Entry 3E94 (X-ray diffraction, 1.90 A resolution); this record covers chains A and B.

[Chain A]
Molecule: Retinoic acid receptor RXR-alpha
Organism: Homo sapiens
Notes: fragment: ligand binding domain
UniProt: P19793 (RXRA_HUMAN); residue numbers follow UniProt; this construct covers 223-462
Sequence (244 residues; each row starts with the number of its first residue):
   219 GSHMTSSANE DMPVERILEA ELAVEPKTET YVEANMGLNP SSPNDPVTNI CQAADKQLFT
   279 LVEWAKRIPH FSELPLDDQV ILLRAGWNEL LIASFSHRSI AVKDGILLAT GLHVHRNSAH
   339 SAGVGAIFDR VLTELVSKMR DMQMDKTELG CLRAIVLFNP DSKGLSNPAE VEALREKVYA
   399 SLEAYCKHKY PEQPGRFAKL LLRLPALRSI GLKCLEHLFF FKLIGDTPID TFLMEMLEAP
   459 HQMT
Not modelled in the structure: 219-228, 244-262, 459-462
Construct notes: expression tag (219-222)
Ion coordination: tributylstannanyl Sn near C432 (its only coordinating residue here)
Ligand contacts: tributylstannanyl (TBY): V265, I268, C269, A272, W305, N306, L309, I310, F313, I324, V342, I345, F346, V349, C432, H435, L436, F439
Reported in the primary citation:
  - binding site for tributylstannanyl: C432, L436
  - conformationally variable residues (side-chain flip): C432

[Chain B]
Molecule: Nuclear receptor coactivator 2 peptide
Notes: fragment: Nuclear Receptor box 2
UniProt: Q15596 (NCOA2_HUMAN); residues 686-698 here = UniProt positions 686-698
Sequence (13 residues; numbered 686 to 698; the number before each row is that of its first residue):
   686 KHKILHRLLQ DSS
Not modelled in the structure: 686, 697-698

[Chain A / chain B interface]
Contacting residue pairs (27; chain A residue first):
  F277(A) with L693(B), hydrophobic
  V280(A) with L690(B), hydrophobic; L693(B), hydrophobic; L694(B), hydrophobic
  K284(A) with L693(B), hydrogen bond (side chain-backbone); L694(B); D696(B)
  F289(A) with L694(B), hydrophobic
  L294(A) with L694(B), hydrophobic
  Q297(A) with L694(B)
  V298(A) with L690(B); H691(B); L694(B), hydrophobic
  L301(A) with L690(B), hydrophobic; L694(B), hydrophobic
  R302(A) with H687(B), hydrogen bond; L690(B)
  T449(A) with I689(B)
  F450(A) with I689(B), hydrophobic; L693(B), hydrophobic
  E453(A) with H687(B); K688(B), hydrogen bond (side chain-backbone); I689(B), hydrogen bond (side chain-backbone); L690(B), hydrogen bond (side chain-backbone)
  E456(A) with H687(B), salt bridge
  A457(A) with H687(B)
  P458(A) with H687(B), hydrogen bond (backbone-side chain)
Also at the interface, not in a pair above, chain A (18 interface residues in all): E281, D295, M454

[Summary]
The interface between chain A and chain B involves 18 residues on one side and 8 on the other, with 6 hydrogen
bonds and 1 salt bridge. Polar pairs include E456(A)-H687(B), K284(A)-L693(B) and R302(A)-H687(B). Bound to
chain A: tributylstannanyl. From the paper: a binding site for tributylstannanyl at C432(A) and L436(A);
conformational variability at C432(A).
Chain A is Retinoic acid receptor RXR-alpha (Homo sapiens) and chain B is Nuclear receptor coactivator 2
peptide; the structure, Crystal structure of RXRalpha ligand binding domain in complex with tributyltin and a
coactivator fragment, was determined by X-ray diffraction.
